Entry 7VYV (electron microscopy, 2.32 A resolution); this record covers chains A and B of the 3 polymer chains in the assembly.

== Chain A (and B) ==
Name: Depolymerase
Organism: Klebsiella phage GH-K3
Notes: chain B of this document is another copy of the same molecule, construct and numbering; everything in this record applies to it too
UniProt: A0A3S7W7I3 (A0A3S7W7I3_9CAUD); residues 1-907 here = UniProt positions 1-907
Sequence (907 residues; row label = number of the first residue in the row):
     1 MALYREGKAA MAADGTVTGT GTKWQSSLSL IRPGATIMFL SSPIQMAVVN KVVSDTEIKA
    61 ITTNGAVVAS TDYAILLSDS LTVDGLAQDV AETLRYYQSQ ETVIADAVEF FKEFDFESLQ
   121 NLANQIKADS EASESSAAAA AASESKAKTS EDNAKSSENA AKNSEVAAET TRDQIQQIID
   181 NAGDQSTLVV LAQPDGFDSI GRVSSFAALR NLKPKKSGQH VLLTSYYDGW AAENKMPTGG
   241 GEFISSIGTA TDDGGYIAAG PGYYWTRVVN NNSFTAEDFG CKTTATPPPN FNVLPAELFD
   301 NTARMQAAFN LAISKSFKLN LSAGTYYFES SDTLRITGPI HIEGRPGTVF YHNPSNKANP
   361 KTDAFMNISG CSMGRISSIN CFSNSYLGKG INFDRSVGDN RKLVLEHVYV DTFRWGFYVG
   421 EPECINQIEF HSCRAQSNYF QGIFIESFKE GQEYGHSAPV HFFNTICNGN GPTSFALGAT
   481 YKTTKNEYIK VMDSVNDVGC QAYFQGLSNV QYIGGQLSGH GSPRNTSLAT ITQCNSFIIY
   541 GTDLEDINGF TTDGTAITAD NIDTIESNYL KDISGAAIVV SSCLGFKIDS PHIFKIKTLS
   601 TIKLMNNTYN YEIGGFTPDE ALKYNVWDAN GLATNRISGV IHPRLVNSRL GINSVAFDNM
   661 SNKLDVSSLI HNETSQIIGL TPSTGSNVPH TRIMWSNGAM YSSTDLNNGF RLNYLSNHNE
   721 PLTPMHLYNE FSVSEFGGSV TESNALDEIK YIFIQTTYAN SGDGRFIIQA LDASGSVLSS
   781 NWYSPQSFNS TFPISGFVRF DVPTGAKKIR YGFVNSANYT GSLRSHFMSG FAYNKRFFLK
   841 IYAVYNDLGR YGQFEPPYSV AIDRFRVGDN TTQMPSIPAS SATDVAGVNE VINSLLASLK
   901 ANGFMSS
Unresolved in the structure: 1-185, 906-907
From the paper describing this entry:
  - catalytic residues: E423, D497, E545, D546
  - mutagenesis - D300N, D399N (50-fold), E450Q, E453Q, D546N, H671L, R810A: decreased catalytic activity
  - mutagenesis - E423Q, D497N, E545Q: abolished catalytic activity

== Chain A / chain B interface ==
Contacting residue pairs - 196 pairs, chain A then chain B:
  T187(A) - T187(B)
  L188(A) - T187(B)
  L191(A) - L191(B)  hydrophobic
  L191(A) - S199(B)
  L191(A) - I200(B)
  L191(A) - G201(B)  hydrogen bond (backbone-backbone)
  A192(A) - S199(B)
  A192(A) - G201(B)
  Q193(A) - G201(B)
  P194(A) - G201(B)
  P194(A) - R202(B)
  P194(A) - V203(B)
  D195(A) - K215(B)  salt bridge
  D195(A) - Q219(B)
  D195(A) - V221(B)
  F197(A) - I200(B)  hydrophobic
  F197(A) - H220(B)
  F197(A) - L222(B)  hydrophobic
  D198(A) - K216(B)  salt bridge
  D198(A) - Q219(B)
  D198(A) - H220(B)  hydrogen bond (side chain-backbone)
  R202(A) - H220(B)  hydrogen bond
  R202(A) - E242(B)  salt bridge
  T224(A) - H220(B)
  M236(A) - I244(B)  hydrophobic
  M236(A) - Y256(B)
  M236(A) - T266(B)
  M236(A) - R267(B)
  P237(A) - I244(B)  hydrophobic
  S273(A) - N271(B)
  T275(A) - N271(B)
  N320(A) - N271(B)
  L321(A) - N272(B)
  S322(A) - N272(B)
  A323(A) - S316(B)
  E343(A) - K318(B)  salt bridge
  G344(A) - H341(B)
  R345(A) - N271(B)  hydrogen bond (side chain-backbone)
  R345(A) - N272(B)  hydrogen bond (side chain-backbone)
  R345(A) - S316(B)
  R345(A) - K318(B)
  R345(A) - H341(B)
  P346(A) - S316(B)  hydrogen bond (backbone-side chain)
  P346(A) - P339(B)  hydrophobic
  P346(A) - H341(B)
  S378(A) - M373(B)
  S378(A) - R375(B)
  H407(A) - M373(B)
  H407(A) - G374(B)
  H407(A) - R375(B)  hydrogen bond
  H407(A) - K402(B)  hydrogen bond (side chain-backbone)
  H407(A) - V404(B)
  Y409(A) - M373(B)  hydrophobic
  Y409(A) - K402(B)
  S432(A) - K402(B)
  S432(A) - E429(B)  hydrogen bond
  F463(A) - H431(B)
  N464(A) - K402(B)  hydrogen bond (backbone-side chain)
  N464(A) - E429(B)  hydrogen bond
  N464(A) - H461(B)  hydrogen bond
  I466(A) - K402(B)
  I466(A) - Q427(B)
  I513(A) - I513(B)  hydrophobic
  G514(A) - Q511(B)
  G515(A) - P459(B)
  G515(A) - H461(B)
  Q516(A) - P459(B)
  Y540(A) - Y540(B)
  G541(A) - N509(B)
  G541(A) - Q511(B)  hydrogen bond (backbone-side chain)
  G541(A) - I538(B)
  G541(A) - Y540(B)
  D543(A) - N509(B)
  D589(A) - I538(B)
  D589(A) - Y540(B)  hydrogen bond
  S590(A) - S536(B)  hydrogen bond (backbone-side chain)
  S590(A) - G585(B)  hydrogen bond (side chain-backbone)
  P591(A) - N509(B)
  P591(A) - S536(B)
  H592(A) - S508(B)
  H592(A) - N509(B)
  H592(A) - N535(B)
  H592(A) - S536(B)
  G615(A) - N610(B)  hydrogen bond (backbone-side chain)
  H642(A) - N610(B)
  H642(A) - Y611(B)  hydrogen bond (side chain-backbone)
  H642(A) - E612(B)  salt bridge
  H642(A) - S638(B)
  P643(A) - S638(B)
  P643(A) - V640(B)
  P643(A) - S661(B)
  R644(A) - Y609(B)
  R644(A) - N610(B)
  R644(A) - R636(B)  hydrogen bond (side chain-backbone)
  R644(A) - S638(B)
  N647(A) - R636(B)  hydrogen bond (backbone-side chain)
  D665(A) - S661(B)
  D665(A) - N662(B)
  T674(A) - V867(B)
  S675(A) - R866(B)  hydrogen bond (backbone-side chain)
  Q676(A) - V867(B)
  I677(A) - V860(B)
  I677(A) - A861(B)
  I677(A) - D863(B)  hydrogen bond (backbone-side chain)
  I677(A) - R866(B)
  I678(A) - D863(B)  hydrogen bond (backbone-side chain)
  T691(A) - N870(B)  hydrogen bond
  I693(A) - D869(B)
  E735(A) - K835(B)  hydrogen bond (backbone-backbone)
  E735(A) - R836(B)
  F736(A) - Y833(B)
  F736(A) - K835(B)
  G737(A) - F831(B)
  G737(A) - A832(B)
  G737(A) - Y833(B)  hydrogen bond (backbone-backbone)
  G737(A) - K835(B)
  G738(A) - A832(B)
  S739(A) - A832(B)  hydrogen bond (backbone-backbone)
  V740(A) - Y833(B)  hydrophobic
  S743(A) - T634(B)
  N744(A) - A633(B)
  E748(A) - R836(B)  salt bridge
  R836(A) - R866(B)
  N846(A) - R636(B)  hydrogen bond (backbone-side chain)
  D847(A) - N635(B)
  D847(A) - R636(B)
  D847(A) - I637(B)
  L848(A) - I637(B)
  L848(A) - S638(B)
  L848(A) - D658(B)
  L848(A) - N659(B)
  G849(A) - Q755(B)
  R850(A) - A633(B)  hydrogen bond (side chain-backbone)
  R850(A) - N635(B)  hydrogen bond (side chain-backbone)
  R850(A) - T791(B)
  R850(A) - I794(B)
  R850(A) - S795(B)  hydrogen bond (backbone-side chain)
  Y851(A) - I794(B)  hydrophobic
  Y851(A) - R836(B)  hydrogen bond (backbone-side chain)
  Y851(A) - F838(B)
  G852(A) - R836(B)  hydrogen bond (backbone-side chain)
  G852(A) - F838(B)
  Q853(A) - K840(B)  hydrogen bond (backbone-side chain)
  Q853(A) - Y842(B)
  F854(A) - R836(B)
  E855(A) - L669(B)
  E855(A) - N672(B)  hydrogen bond (backbone-side chain)
  E855(A) - K840(B)  salt bridge
  P856(A) - N672(B)  hydrogen bond (backbone-side chain)
  P857(A) - N672(B)
  Y858(A) - L669(B)
  Y858(A) - H671(B)
  Y858(A) - N672(B)  hydrogen bond (backbone-backbone)
  Y858(A) - M694(B)
  Y858(A) - F854(B)
  Y858(A) - E855(B)
  Y858(A) - P856(B)  hydrophobic
  S859(A) - I670(B)
  S859(A) - H671(B)  hydrogen bond
  S859(A) - N729(B)
  S859(A) - Y811(B)  hydrogen bond
  V860(A) - I670(B)  hydrogen bond (backbone-backbone)
  V860(A) - F731(B)  hydrophobic
  V860(A) - F854(B)  hydrophobic
  A861(A) - N729(B)
  A861(A) - E730(B)
  I862(A) - M694(B)
  I862(A) - S696(B)
  R864(A) - I693(B)
  F865(A) - I693(B)  hydrophobic
  F865(A) - M694(B)  hydrophobic
  F865(A) - P857(B)
  R866(A) - P857(B)
  V867(A) - P857(B)
  D869(A) - R864(B)
  T871(A) - R864(B)  hydrogen bond (backbone-side chain)
  Q873(A) - G903(B)
  Q873(A) - F904(B)
  Q873(A) - M905(B)
  M874(A) - F904(B)  hydrogen bond (backbone-backbone)
  M874(A) - M905(B)
  P875(A) - M905(B)
  S876(A) - K900(B)
  S876(A) - M905(B)
  I877(A) - K900(B)  hydrogen bond (backbone-side chain)
  A879(A) - N893(B)
  S880(A) - N889(B)  hydrogen bond (backbone-side chain)
  S880(A) - N893(B)  hydrogen bond (backbone-side chain)
  S881(A) - N889(B)
  A882(A) - N889(B)
  T883(A) - V885(B)
  V885(A) - V885(B)  hydrophobic
  V888(A) - V888(B)  hydrophobic
  V888(A) - I892(B)  hydrophobic
  I892(A) - I892(B)  hydrophobic
  F904(A) - F904(B)  hydrophobic
Other interface residues (no listed pair), chain A (118 interface residues in all): G196, I200, W230, S377, I379, E406, C433, T542, F616, L680, A745, L746, G868, T872, P878, V891, L895
Other interface residues (no listed pair), chain B (117 interface residues in all): V190, L212, V268, I340, F463, K587, M660, W695, F792, P793, N834, F865, L895, L896, L899

== Overview ==
118 residues of chain A and 117 residues of chain B are in contact, with 45 hydrogen bonds and 7 salt bridges.
Among the polar pairs are D195(A)-K215(B), D198(A)-K216(B) and R202(A)-E242(B). The paper reports catalytic
residues E423(A), D497(A) and E545(A) among others; D300N, D399N and E450Q of chain A, among others, reduce
catalytic activity; 10 substitutions were tested in all.
Both chains are Depolymerase (Klebsiella phage GH-K3). Entry 7VYV (Cryo-EM structure of Depo32, a Klebsiella
phage depolymerase targets the K2 serotype K. pneumoniae) was determined by electron microscopy together with
7VZ3 from the same study.
